PDB entry 7G83 | X-ray diffraction, 1.31 A resolution | chains A and B

[Chain A]
Protein: Transforming protein RhoA
Source organism: Homo sapiens
Notes: EC 3.6.5.2
UniProt: P61586 (RHOA_HUMAN); residues 1-184 here = UniProt positions 1-184
Chain sequence (185 residues; numbered 0 to 184; the number before each row is that of its first residue; numbering starts at 0):
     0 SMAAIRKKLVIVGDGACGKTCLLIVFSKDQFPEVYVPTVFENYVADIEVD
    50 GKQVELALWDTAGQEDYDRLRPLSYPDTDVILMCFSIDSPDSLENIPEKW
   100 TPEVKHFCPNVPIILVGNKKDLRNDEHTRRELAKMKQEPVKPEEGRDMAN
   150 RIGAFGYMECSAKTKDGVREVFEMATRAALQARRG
Disordered / not traced: 0-2, 182-184
Construct notes: expression tag (0)
Residues lining bound ligands:
  - 3-propanamido-1-benzofuran-2-carboxamide (YX2), molecule 1: Asp67, Arg70, Pro71, Pro101, Glu102, His105, Phe106
  - 3-propanamido-1-benzofuran-2-carboxamide (YX2), molecule 2: Asp146, Asn149, Arg150
UniProt features mapped onto this chain:
  - region: Ala61 to Asp78 (Switch II region)
  - motif: Tyr34 to Tyr42 (Effector region)
  - binding site (GTP): Gly12 to Thr19, Phe30 to Thr37, Asp59 to Gln63, Asn117 to Asp120, Ser160 to Lys162
  - modified residue: Tyr34 (Microbial infection: O-AMP-tyrosine), Thr37 (Microbial infection: O-AMP-threonine), Asn41 (Microbial infection: ADP-ribosylasparagine), Gln63 (5-glutamyl serotonin)
  - glycosylation: Tyr34 (Microbial infection: O-linked (GlcNAc) tyrosine), Thr37 (Microbial infection: O-alpha-linked (GlcNAc) threonine)
  - cross-link: Lys135 (Glycyl lysine isopeptide (Lys-Gly) (interchain with G-Cter in ubiquitin))
  - natural variant: Glu47 (E47K: In EDFAOB), Pro71 (P71S: In EDFAOB)
  - mutagenesis: Gly14 (G14V: Increased Rho protein signal transduction. Constitutively active), Thr19 (T19N: Decreased Rho protein signal transduction. Decreased substrate adhesion-dependent cell spreading. Decreased stress fibers assembly. Decreased cytoplasmic microtubule organization), Tyr34 (Y34A: Abolishes interaction with DGKQ; Y34F: Abolishes AMPylation by Haemophilus IbpA), Thr37 (T37A: Abolished monoglucosylation by C.difficile toxin TcdA. Abolished O-GlcNAcylation by C.novyi toxin TcdA), Gln63 (Q63L: Causes constitutive activation), Lys135 (K135R: Reduced FBXL19-mediated ubiquitination and subsequent degradation)

[Chain B]
Protein: Rho guanine nucleotide exchange factor 2
Source organism: Homo sapiens
UniProt: Q92974 (ARHG2_HUMAN); residue numbers follow UniProt; this construct covers 206-448
Chain sequence (245 residues; numbered 204 to 448; the number before each row is that of its first residue):
   204 SMEMDEKDFAADSWSLAVDSSFLQQHKKEVMKQQDVIYELIQTELHHVRT
   254 LKIMTRLFRTGMLEELHLEPGVVQGLFPCVDELSDIHTRFLSQLLERRRQ
   304 ALCPGSTRNFVIHRLGDLLISQFSGPSAEQMCKTYSEFCSRHSKALKLYK
   354 ELYARDKRFQQFIRKVTRPAVLKRHGVQECILLVTQRITKYPLLISRILQ
   404 HSHGIEEERQDLTTALGLVKELLSNVDEGIYQLEKGARLQEIYNR
Construct notes: expression tag (204-205)
UniProt features mapped onto this chain:
  - modified residue: Lys353 (N6-acetyllysine)
  - mutagenesis: Tyr394 (Y394A: Reduces phosphorylation level, normal microtubule localization and activity)

[Interface between chain A and chain B]
Contacting residue pairs (60):
  Arg5(A) - Lys376(B)  hydrogen bond (side chain-backbone)
  Arg5(A) - Glu382(B)  salt bridge
  Lys7(A) - Leu385(B)
  Val33(A) - Ser216(B)
  Val33(A) - Ser218(B)
  Tyr34(A) - Ser216(B)
  Tyr34(A) - Asp238(B)
  Tyr34(A) - Val239(B)
  Tyr34(A) - Glu242(B)  hydrogen bond
  Tyr34(A) - Arg400(B)  hydrogen bond
  Val35(A) - Arg400(B)  hydrogen bond (backbone-side chain)
  Pro36(A) - Glu242(B)
  Pro36(A) - Arg400(B)
  Thr37(A) - Val239(B)
  Thr37(A) - Glu242(B)  hydrogen bond
  Thr37(A) - Leu396(B)
  Thr37(A) - Leu397(B)
  Thr37(A) - Arg400(B)  hydrogen bond
  Val38(A) - Glu242(B)  hydrogen bond (backbone-side chain)
  Val38(A) - Lys393(B)
  Phe39(A) - Lys393(B)  hydrogen bond (backbone-side chain)
  Glu40(A) - Thr246(B)
  Glu40(A) - His249(B)  salt bridge
  Glu40(A) - Leu386(B)
  Asn41(A) - Arg377(B)  hydrogen bond (side chain-backbone)
  Asn41(A) - Leu386(B)
  Tyr42(A) - Arg377(B)
  Val43(A) - Lys376(B)
  Asp45(A) - Lys376(B)  salt bridge
  Glu54(A) - Lys376(B)  salt bridge
  Trp58(A) - Glu382(B)
  Trp58(A) - Leu385(B)  hydrophobic
  Trp58(A) - Leu386(B)  hydrophobic
  Trp58(A) - Gln389(B)
  Asp59(A) - Gln389(B)  hydrogen bond (backbone-side chain)
  Ala61(A) - Leu396(B)
  Gly62(A) - Thr392(B)
  Gly62(A) - Leu396(B)
  Gln63(A) - Gln389(B)
  Gln63(A) - Thr392(B)
  Tyr66(A) - Thr392(B)
  Tyr66(A) - Leu426(B)
  Tyr66(A) - Ser427(B)
  Tyr66(A) - Asp430(B)
  Asp67(A) - Asp430(B)  hydrogen bond (backbone-side chain)
  Arg68(A) - Asp430(B)  salt bridge
  Arg68(A) - Glu431(B)
  Arg68(A) - Ile433(B)
  Leu69(A) - Cys342(B)  hydrophobic
  Leu69(A) - Asp430(B)  hydrogen bond (backbone-side chain)
  Leu69(A) - Ile433(B)  hydrophobic
  Leu72(A) - Cys342(B)
  Leu72(A) - His345(B)
  Leu72(A) - Leu385(B)
  Leu72(A) - Thr388(B)
  Leu72(A) - Gln435(B)
  Ser73(A) - Leu385(B)
  Ser73(A) - Gln389(B)  hydrogen bond
  Asp76(A) - Lys353(B)  salt bridge
  Asp76(A) - Gln381(B)
Interface residues without a listed pair, chain A (28 interface residues in all): Pro75
Interface residues without a listed pair, chain B (36 interface residues in all): Asp215, Leu219, Ser346, Leu349, Ile391, Lys423, Val429

[Overview]
Chain A and chain B form an interface of 28 and 36 residues respectively; the contacts include 13 hydrogen
bonds and 6 salt bridges. Polar pairs include Arg5(A)-Glu382(B), Glu40(A)-His249(B) and Asp45(A)-Lys376(B).
Ligands of chain A: 3-propanamido-1-benzofuran-2-carboxamide.
Here chain A is Transforming protein RhoA and chain B is Rho guanine nucleotide exchange factor 2, both from
Homo sapiens. Entry 7G83 (ARHGEF2 PanDDA analysis group deposition -- ARHGEF2 and RhoA in complex with
Z108545814) was determined by X-ray diffraction.
